Entry 6G85 (X-ray diffraction, 1.53 A resolution); this record covers chains A and C of the 4 polymer chains in the assembly.

# Chain A
Molecule: Tyrosine-protein phosphatase CDC14
From: Saccharomyces cerevisiae S288c
Notes: EC 3.1.3.48
UniProtKB: Q00684 (CDC14_YEAST); numbering as in UniProt (aligned over 1-374)
Chain sequence (374 residues; numbered 1 to 374; the number before each row is that of its first residue):
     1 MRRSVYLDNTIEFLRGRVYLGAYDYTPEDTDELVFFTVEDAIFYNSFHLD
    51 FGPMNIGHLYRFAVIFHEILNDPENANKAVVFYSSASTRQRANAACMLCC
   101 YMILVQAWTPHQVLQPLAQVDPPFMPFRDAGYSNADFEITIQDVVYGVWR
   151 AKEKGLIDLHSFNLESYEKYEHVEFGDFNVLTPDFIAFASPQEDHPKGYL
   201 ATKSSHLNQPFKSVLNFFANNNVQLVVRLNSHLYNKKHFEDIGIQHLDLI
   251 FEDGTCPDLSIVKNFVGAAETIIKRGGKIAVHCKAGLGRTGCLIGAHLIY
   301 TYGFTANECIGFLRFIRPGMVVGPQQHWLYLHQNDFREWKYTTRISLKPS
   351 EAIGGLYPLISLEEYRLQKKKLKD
Unresolved in the structure: 1, 196-205, 373-374
UniProt features mapped onto this chain:
  - active site: Cys-283 (Phosphocysteine intermediate)
  - mutagenesis: Asp-253 (D253A: Inactivates catalytic activity and leads to substrate retention), Ala-280 (A280V: Leads to temperature sensitivity), Cys-283 (C283S: Inactivates catalytic activity and leads to substrate retention)
Bound ions: Zn2+: Glu-193, His-195, His-206, His-238
Reported in the primary citation:
  - mutagenesis - Q106L, W108R: unchanged catalytic activity on p-NPP
  - mutagenesis - W108A: decreased binding to Net11-600
  - mutagenesis - P116L: decreased binding to Net1
  - self-association interface (contacts with another copy of this molecule): Val-120, Asp-121, Pro-123
  - mutagenesis - V120G/D121E/P122T/P123S: abolished growth
  - mutagenesis - V120G/D121E/P122T/P123S: decreased catalytic activity
  - post-translational modification sites: Thr-109 (citing earlier work)
  - Zn2+ coordination: Glu-193, His-195, His-206, His-238

# Chain C
Molecule: CBK1
Chain sequence (16 residues; each row starts with the number of its first residue):
    82 FTDVPALNYPATPPPH
Unresolved in the structure: 92-97

# Interface between chain A and chain C
Contacting residue pairs - 20 pairs, chain A then chain C:
  Leu-14(A) with Leu-88(C)
  Arg-17(A) with Ala-87(C); Leu-88(C)
  Ala-63(A) with Phe-82(C), hydrophobic
  Phe-66(A) with Leu-88(C), hydrophobic
  His-67(A) with Phe-82(C); Pro-86(C)
  Leu-70(A) with Pro-86(C), hydrophobic; Leu-88(C), hydrophobic
  Asn-71(A) with Asp-84(C), hydrogen bond (side chain-backbone); Pro-86(C)
  Val-105(A) with Val-85(C), hydrophobic
  Gln-106(A) with Val-85(C); Pro-86(C), hydrogen bond (side chain-backbone); Leu-88(C), hydrogen bond (side chain-backbone); Asn-89(C), hydrogen bond (side chain-backbone)
  Trp-108(A) with Leu-88(C), hydrogen bond (side chain-backbone); Asn-89(C); Tyr-90(C)
  Gln-112(A) with Tyr-90(C)
Interface residues without a listed pair, chain A (17 interface residues in all): Val-18, Tyr-60, Tyr-101, Met-102, Gln-115, Leu-159
Interface residues without a listed pair, chain C (9 interface residues in all): Pro-91
Interface features reported in the paper:
  - pairs named by the authors: Tyr-60(A)/Phe-82(C) (pi stacking), Trp-108(A)/Tyr-90(C)
  - interface residues, chain A: Leu-14(A), Val-18(A), Tyr-60(A), Ala-63(A), Phe-66(A), His-67(A), Leu-70(A), Tyr-101(A), Met-102(A), Val-105(A), Gln-106(A), Trp-108(A), Leu-159(A)
  - hot spots on chain A (mutagenesis) - Q106L, W108R: decreased binding to CBK1 (chain C)
  - interface residues, chain C: Val-85(C), Asn-89(C)

# Summary
17 residues of chain A face 9 of chain C across their interface; the contacts include 5 hydrogen bonds. Polar
pairs include Asn-71(A)/Asp-84(C), Gln-106(A)/Pro-86(C) and Gln-106(A)/Leu-88(C). The paper describes pi
stacking between Tyr-60(A) and Phe-82(C); a contact between Trp-108(A) and Tyr-90(C). From the paper: Q106L
and W108R of chain A reduce binding to CBK1 (chain C); interface residues Leu-14(A), Val-18(A) and Val-85(C)
among others; 5 substitutions were tested in all.
Chain A is Tyrosine-protein phosphatase CDC14 (Saccharomyces cerevisiae S288c) and chain C is CBK1; the
structure, Structure of Cdc14 bound to CBK1 PxL motif, was determined by X-ray diffraction, deposited together
with 6G86 and 6G84.
